4XQK - chains A and D of the 3 polymer chains in the assembly; structure by X-ray diffraction, 2.70 A resolution.

Chain A:
Protein: LlaBIII
Source organism: Lactococcus lactis subsp. cremoris
Sequence (1578 residues; row label = number of the first residue in the row):
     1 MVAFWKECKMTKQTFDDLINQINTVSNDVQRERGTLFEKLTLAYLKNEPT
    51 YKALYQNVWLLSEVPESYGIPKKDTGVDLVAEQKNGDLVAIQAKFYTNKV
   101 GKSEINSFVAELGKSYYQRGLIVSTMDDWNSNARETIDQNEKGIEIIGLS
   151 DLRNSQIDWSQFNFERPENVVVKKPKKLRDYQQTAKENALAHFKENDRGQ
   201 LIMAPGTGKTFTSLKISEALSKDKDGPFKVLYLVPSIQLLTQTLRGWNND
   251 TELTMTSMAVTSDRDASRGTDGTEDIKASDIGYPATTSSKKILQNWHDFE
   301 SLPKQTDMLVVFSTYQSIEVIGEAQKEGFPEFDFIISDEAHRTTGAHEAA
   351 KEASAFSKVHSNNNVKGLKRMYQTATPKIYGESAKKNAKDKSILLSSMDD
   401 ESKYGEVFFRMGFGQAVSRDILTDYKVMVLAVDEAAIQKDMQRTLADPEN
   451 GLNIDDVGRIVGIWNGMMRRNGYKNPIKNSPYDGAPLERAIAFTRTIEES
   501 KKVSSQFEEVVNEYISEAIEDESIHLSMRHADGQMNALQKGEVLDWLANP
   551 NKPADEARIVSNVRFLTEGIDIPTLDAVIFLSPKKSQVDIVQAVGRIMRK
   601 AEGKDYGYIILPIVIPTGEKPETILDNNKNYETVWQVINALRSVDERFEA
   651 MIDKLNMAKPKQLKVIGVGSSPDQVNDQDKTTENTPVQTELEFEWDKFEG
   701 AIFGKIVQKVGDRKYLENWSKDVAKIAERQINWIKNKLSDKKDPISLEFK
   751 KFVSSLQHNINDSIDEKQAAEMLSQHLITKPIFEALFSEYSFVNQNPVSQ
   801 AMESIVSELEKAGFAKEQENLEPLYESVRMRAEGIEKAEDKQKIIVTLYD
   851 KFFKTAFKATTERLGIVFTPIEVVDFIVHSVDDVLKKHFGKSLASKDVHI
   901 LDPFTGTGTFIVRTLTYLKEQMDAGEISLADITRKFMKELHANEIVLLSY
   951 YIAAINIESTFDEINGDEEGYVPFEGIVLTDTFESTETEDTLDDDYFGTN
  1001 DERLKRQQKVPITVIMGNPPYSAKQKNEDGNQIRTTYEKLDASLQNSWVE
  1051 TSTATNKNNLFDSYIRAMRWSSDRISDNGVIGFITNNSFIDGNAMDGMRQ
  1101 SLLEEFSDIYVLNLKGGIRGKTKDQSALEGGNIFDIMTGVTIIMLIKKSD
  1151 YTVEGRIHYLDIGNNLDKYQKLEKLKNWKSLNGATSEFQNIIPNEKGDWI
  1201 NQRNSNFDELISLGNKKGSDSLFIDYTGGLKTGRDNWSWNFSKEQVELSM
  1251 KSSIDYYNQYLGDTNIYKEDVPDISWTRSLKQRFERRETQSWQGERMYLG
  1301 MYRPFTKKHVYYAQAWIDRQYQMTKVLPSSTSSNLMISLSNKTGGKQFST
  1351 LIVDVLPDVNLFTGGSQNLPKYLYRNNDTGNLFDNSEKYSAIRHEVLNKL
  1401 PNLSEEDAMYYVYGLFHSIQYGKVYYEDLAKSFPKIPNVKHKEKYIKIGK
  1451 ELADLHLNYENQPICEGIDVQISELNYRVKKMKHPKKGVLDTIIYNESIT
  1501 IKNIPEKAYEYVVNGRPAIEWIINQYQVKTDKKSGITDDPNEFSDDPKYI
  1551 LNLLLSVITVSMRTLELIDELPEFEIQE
Unresolved in the structure: 1-11, 25-33, 72-76, 263-272, 475-477, 516-522, 674-688, 1578
Metal / ion sites: K+ site 1: Thr444, Leu445, Asp447, Leu452; K+ site 2: Asp962, Asn965, Gly966, Glu969
What the authors report for this chain:
  - binding site for the 28-nt DNA strand: Asn1018, Tyr1021, Arg1119, Phe1134, Met1137
  - catalytic residues: Asn1018 (proposed by the authors, not directly observed)
  - specificity-determining residues: Phe1134 (proposed by the authors, not directly observed)
  - binding site for the 28-nt DNA strand (chain D): Lys385
  - catalytic residues: Asp74, Asp78, Lys94 (citing earlier work)
  - conformationally variable residues (order/disorder transition): Asp78, Lys94

Chain D:
Molecule: 28-nt DNA strand
Sequence (28 nucleotides; numbered 1 to 28; the number before each row is that of its first residue):
     1 GCTCTAGCTAATAGACTGAGCCGAGGTG

Chain A / chain D interface:
Pairs across the interface (42):
  Ala384(A) - DC2(D)  phosphate contact
  Lys385(A) - DT3(D)  base contact
  Lys1024(A) - DG20(D)  base contact
  Lys1024(A) - DC21(D)  phosphate contact
  Gln1025(A) - DG20(D)  sugar contact
  Gln1025(A) - DC21(D)  hydrogen bond to the phosphate
  Lys1026(A) - DG20(D)  sugar contact
  Asn1027(A) - DG20(D)  phosphate contact
  Glu1028(A) - DG20(D)  hydrogen bond to the phosphate
  Glu1028(A) - DC21(D)  phosphate contact
  Arg1034(A) - DC21(D)  phosphate contact
  Gln1045(A) - DG23(D)  hydrogen bond to the phosphate
  Val1049(A) - DG23(D)  phosphate contact
  Asn1056(A) - DG20(D)  base contact
  Asn1058(A) - DG20(D)  hydrogen bond to the base
  Asn1058(A) - DC21(D)  hydrogen bond to the base
  Asn1058(A) - DC22(D)  sugar contact
  Phe1061(A) - DC22(D)  phosphate contact
  Phe1061(A) - DG23(D)  phosphate contact
  Arg1119(A) - DT17(D)  base contact
  Lys1123(A) - DA15(D)  sugar contact
  Lys1123(A) - DC16(D)  base contact
  Lys1231(A) - DG20(D)  hydrogen bond to the base
  Lys1231(A) - DC21(D)  base contact
  Thr1232(A) - DA19(D)  phosphate contact
  Gly1233(A) - DA19(D)  phosphate contact
  Arg1234(A) - DA19(D)  hydrogen bond to the phosphate
  Asp1235(A) - DG18(D)  sugar contact
  Asp1235(A) - DA19(D)  hydrogen bond to the phosphate
  Thr1277(A) - DG20(D)  phosphate contact
  Arg1278(A) - DC21(D)  sugar contact
  Arg1278(A) - DC22(D)  salt bridge to the phosphate
  Tyr1302(A) - DG18(D)  sugar contact
  Arg1303(A) - DG18(D)  salt bridge to the phosphate
  Asp1318(A) - DC21(D)  hydrogen bond to the base
  Arg1319(A) - DC21(D)  base contact
  Arg1319(A) - DC22(D)  base contact
  Asn1360(A) - DG18(D)  base contact
  Asn1360(A) - DA19(D)  hydrogen bond to the base
  Arg1516(A) - DC16(D)  salt bridge to the phosphate
  Arg1516(A) - DT17(D)  salt bridge to the phosphate
  Asn1524(A) - DC16(D)  phosphate contact
Other interface residues (no listed pair), chain A (35 interface residues in all): Lys1057, Ile1118, Gly1120, Met1137, Trp1276, Gly1365
Other interface residues (no listed pair), chain D (12 interface residues in all): DC4

Overview:
35 residues of chain A and 12 residues of chain D are in contact; the contacts include 10 hydrogen bonds and 4
salt bridges. Among the polar pairs are Asn1058(A)-DG20(D), Asn1058(A)-DC21(D) and Lys1231(A)-DG20(D). From
the paper: catalytic residues Asn1018(A), Asp74(A) and Asp78(A) among others; a binding site for the 28-nt DNA
strand at Asn1018(A), Tyr1021(A) and Arg1119(A) among others.
Here chain A is LlaBIII (Lactococcus lactis subsp. cremoris) and chain D is a 28-nt DNA strand. Entry 4XQK
(ATP-dependent Type ISP restriction-modification enzyme LlaBIII bound to DNA) was determined by X-ray
diffraction.
